PDB entry 1Q82 | X-ray diffraction, 2.98 A resolution | chains A and M of the 31 polymer chains in the assembly

== Chain A ==
Molecule: 23S ribosomal RNA
From: Haloarcula marismortui
Sequence (2922 nucleotides; numbered 2 to 2923; the number before each row is that of its first residue):
     2 UUGGCUACUAUGCCAGCUGGUGGAUUGCUCGGCUCAGGCGCUGAUGAAGG
    52 ACGUGCCAAGCUGCGAUAAGCCAUGGGGAGCCGCACGGAGGCGAAGAACC
   102 AUGGAUUUCCGAAUGAGAAUCUCUCUAACAAUUGCUUCGCGCAAUGAGGA
   152 ACCCCGAGAACUGAAACAUCUCAGUAUCGGGAGGAACAGAAAACGCAAUG
   202 UGAUGUCGUUAGUAACCGCGAGUGAACGCGAUACAGCCCAAACCGAAGCC
   252 CUCACGGGCAAUGUGGUGUCAGGGCUACCUCUCAUCAGCCGACCGUCUCG
   302 ACGAAGUCUCUUGGAACAGAGCGUGAUACAGGGUGACAACCCCGUACUCG
   352 AGACCAGUACGACGUGCGGUAGUGCCAGAGUAGCGGGGGUUGGAUAUCCC
   402 UCGCGAAUAACGCAGGCAUCGACUGCGAAGGCUAAACACAACCUGAGACC
   452 GAUAGUGAACAAGUAGUGUGAACGAACGCUGCAAAGUACCCUCAGAAGGG
   502 AGGCGAAAUAGAGCAUGAAAUCAGUUGGCGAUCGAGCGACAGGGCAUACA
   552 AGGUCCCUCGACGAAUGACCGACGCGCGAGCGUCCAGUAAGACUCACGGG
   602 AAGCCGAUGUUCUGUCGUACGUUUUGAAAAACGAGCCAGGGAGUGUGUCU
   652 GCAUGGCAAGUCUAACCGGAGUAUCCGGGGAGGCACAGGGAAACCGACAU
   702 GGCCGCAGGGCUUUGCCCGAGGGCCGCCGUCUUCAAGGGCGGGGAGCCAU
   752 GUGGACACGACCCGAAUCCGGACGAUCUACGCAUGGACAAGAUGAAGCGU
   802 GCCGAAAGGCACGUGGAAGUCUGUUAGAGUUGGUGUCCUACAAUACCCUC
   852 UCGUGAUCUAUGUGUAGGGGUGAAAGGCCCAUCGAGUCCGGCAACAGCUG
   902 GUUCCAAUCGAAACAUGUCGAAGCAUGACCUCCGCCGAGGUAGUCUGUGA
   952 GGUAGAGCGACCGAUUGGUGUGUCCGCCUCCGAGAGGAGUCGGCACACCU
  1002 GUCAAACUCCAAACUUACAGACGCCGUUUGACGCGGGGAUUCCGGUGCGC
  1052 GGGGUAAGCCUGUGUACCAGGAGGGGAACAACCCAGAGAUAGGUUAAGGU
  1102 CCCCAAGUGUGGAUUAAGUGUAAUCCUCUGAAGGUGGUCUCGAGCCCUAG
  1152 ACAGCCGGGAGGUGAGCUUAGAAGCAGCUACCCUCUAAGAAAAGCGUAAC
  1202 AGCUUACCGGCCGAGGUUUGAGGCGCCCAAAAUGAUCGGGACUCAAAUCC
  1252 ACCACCGAGACCUGUCCGUACCACUCAUACUGGUAAUCGAGUAGAUUGGC
  1302 GCUCUAAUUGGAUGGAAGUAGGGGUGAAAACUCCUAUGGACCGAUUAGUG
  1352 ACGAAAAUCCUGGCCAUAGUAGCAGCGAUAGUCGGGUGAGAACCCCGACG
  1402 GCCUAAUGGAUAAGGGUUCCUCAGCACUGCUGAUCAGCUGAGGGUUAGCC
  1452 GGUCCUAAGUCAUACCGCAACUCGACUAUGACGAAAUGGGAAACGGGUUA
  1502 AUAUUCCCGUGCCACUAUGCAGUGAAAGUUGACGCCCUGGGGUCGAUCAC
  1552 GCUGGGCAUUCGCCCAGUCGAACCGUCCAACUCCGUGGAAGCCGUAAUGG
  1602 CAGGAAGCGGACGAACGGCGGCAUAGGGAAACGUGAUUCAACCUGGGGCC
  1652 CAUGAAAAGACGAGCAUAGUGUCCGUACCGAGAACCGACACAGGUGUCCA
  1702 UGGCGGCGAAAGCCAAGGCCUGUCGGGAGCAACCAACGUUAGGGAAUUCG
  1752 GCAAGUUAGUCCCGUACCUUCGGAAGAAGGGAUGCCUGCUCCGGAACGGA
  1802 GCAGGUCGCAGUGACUCGGAAGCUCGGACUGUCUAGUAACAACAUAGGUG
  1852 ACCGCAAAUCCGCAAGGACUCGUACGGUCACUGAAUCCUGCCCAGUGCAG
  1902 GUAUCUGAACACCUCGUACAAGAGGACGAAGGACCUGUCAACGGCGGGGG
  1952 UAACUAUGACCCUCUUAAGGUAGCGUAGUACCUUGCCGCAUCAGUAGCGG
  2002 CUUGCAUGAAUGGAUUAACCAGAGCUUCACUGUCCCAACGUUGGGCCCGG
  2052 UGAACUGUACAUUCCAGUGCGGAGUCUGGAGACACCCAGGGGGAAGCGAA
  2102 GACCCUAUGGAGCUUUACUGCAGGCUGUCGCUGAGACGUGGUCGCCGAUG
  2152 UGCAGCAUAGGUAGGAGACACUACACAGGUACCCGCGCUAGCGGGCCACC
  2202 GAGUCAACAGUGAAAUACUACCCGUCGGUGACUGCGACUCUCACUCCGGG
  2252 AGGAGGACACCGAUAGCCGGGCAGUUUGACUGGGGCGGUACGCGCUCGAA
  2302 AAGAUAUCGAGCGCGCCCUAUGGCUAUCUCAGCCGGGACAGAGACCCGGC
  2352 GAAGAGUGCAAGAGCAAAAGAUAGCUUGACAGUGUUCUUCCCAACGAGGA
  2402 ACGCUGACGCGAAAGCGUGGUCUAGCGAACCAAUUAGCCUGCUUGAUGCG
  2452 GGCAAUUGAUGACAGAAAAGCUACCCUAGGGAUAACAGAGUCGUCACUCG
  2502 CAAGAGCACAUAUCGACCGAGUGGCUUGCUACCUCGAUGUCGGUUCCCUC
  2552 CAUCCUGCCCGUGCAGAAGCGGGCAAGGGUGAGGUUGUUCGCCUAUUAAA
  2602 GGAGGUCGUGAGCUGGGUUUAGACCGUCGUGAGACAGGUCGGCUGCUAUC
  2652 UACUGGGUGUGUAAUGGUGUCUGACAAGAACGACCGUAUAGUACGAGAGG
  2702 AACUACGGUUGGUGGCCACUGGUGUACCGGUUGUUCGAGAGAGCACGUGC
  2752 CGGGUAGCCACGCCACACGGGGUAAGAGCUGAACGCAUCUAAGCUCGAAA
  2802 CCCACUUGGAAAAGAGACACCGCCGAGGUCCCGCGUACAAGACGCGGUCG
  2852 AUAGACUCGGGGUGUGCGCGUCGAGGUAACGAGACGUUAAGCCCACGAGC
  2902 ACUAACAGACCAAAGCCAUCAU
Not modelled in the structure: 2-9, 126-127, 715, 971-998, 1560, 1952-1963, 2137-2236, 2339-2343, 2665-2666, 2915-2923
Bound ions: Mg2+ site 1 near G28 (its only coordinating residue here); Na+ site 1: C40, G41; Na+ site 2: G56, A59, G61; Na+ site 3 near U108 (its only coordinating residue here); Mg2+ site 2 near U115 (its only coordinating residue here); Na+ site 4: C141, G142; Na+ site 5 near U146 (its only coordinating residue here); Mg2+ site 3: C162, U2276; K+: C162, U163, U172; Mg2+ site 4: A165, A167, C168; Na+ site 6: A165, A166; Mg2+ site 5: A166, G219; 65 more Na+ sites not listed; 96 more Mg2+ sites not listed
Small-molecule neighbours: puromycin-5'-monophosphate (PPU): G2102, A2103, A2486, C2487, U2541, C2542, G2588, C2608, G2618, U2619, U2620
Reported in the primary citation:
  - binding site for CC-puromycin: G2588
  - catalytic residues: A2486 (proposed by the authors, not directly observed)

== Chain M ==
Molecule: 50S ribosomal protein L15P
From: Haloarcula marismortui
UniProt: P12737 (RL15_HALMA); residues 1-164 here = UniProt positions 1-164
Amino-acid sequence (164 residues; numbered 1 to 164; the number before each row is that of its first residue):
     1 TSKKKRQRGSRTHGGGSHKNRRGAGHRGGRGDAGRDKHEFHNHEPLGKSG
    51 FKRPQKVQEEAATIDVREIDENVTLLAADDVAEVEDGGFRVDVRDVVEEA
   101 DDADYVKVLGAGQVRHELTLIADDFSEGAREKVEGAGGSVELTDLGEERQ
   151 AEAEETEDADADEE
Not modelled in the structure: 84-88, 151-164
Bound ions: Na+ site 1: Gly14 (shared with A1296(A) of chain A); Na+ site 2: Ala33, Glu39

== Interface between chain A and chain M ==
Residue-residue contacts - 165 pairs, chain A then chain M:
  G164(A) - Arg30(M)  phosphate contact
  A165(A) - Gly29(M)  phosphate contact
  A165(A) - Arg30(M)  hydrogen bond to the phosphate
  A166(A) - Gly25(M)  hydrogen bond to the base
  A166(A) - Gly28(M)  base contact
  A166(A) - Gly29(M)  hydrogen bond to the base
  A166(A) - Gly34(M)  hydrogen bond to the phosphate
  A166(A) - His38(M)  base contact
  G196(A) - Lys56(M)  hydrogen bond to the sugar
  C197(A) - Lys56(M)  phosphate contact
  U214(A) - Gln55(M)  sugar contact
  A215(A) - Lys52(M)  salt bridge to the phosphate
  A215(A) - Gln55(M)  sugar contact
  A216(A) - Lys52(M)  salt bridge to the phosphate
  C220(A) - Lys48(M)  sugar contact
  G221(A) - Arg35(M)  phosphate contact
  G221(A) - Leu46(M)  phosphate contact
  G221(A) - Gly47(M)  hydrogen bond to the phosphate
  A222(A) - Asp32(M)  phosphate contact
  A222(A) - Arg35(M)  salt bridge to the phosphate
  G223(A) - Gly31(M)  phosphate contact
  G223(A) - Asp32(M)  hydrogen bond to the phosphate
  A226(A) - Gln55(M)  base contact
  G416(A) - Lys56(M)  hydrogen bond to the phosphate
  G417(A) - Lys56(M)  salt bridge to the phosphate
  U623(A) - Arg11(M)  hydrogen bond to the phosphate
  U624(A) - Arg11(M)  salt bridge to the phosphate
  U624(A) - His18(M)  salt bridge to the phosphate
  U624(A) - Lys19(M)  hydrogen bond to the phosphate
  U625(A) - Lys19(M)  salt bridge to the phosphate
  G644(A) - Lys4(M)  sugar contact
  G644(A) - Arg8(M)  salt bridge to the phosphate
  G644(A) - His13(M)  base contact
  G644(A) - Arg21(M)  hydrogen bond to the base
  U645(A) - Lys4(M)  salt bridge to the phosphate
  C687(A) - Glu99(M)  base contact
  A688(A) - Asp65(M)  hydrogen bond to the base
  A688(A) - Arg67(M)  salt bridge to the phosphate
  A688(A) - Ala111(M)  base contact
  A692(A) - Gly50(M)  sugar contact
  A692(A) - Phe51(M)  hydrogen bond to the sugar
  A693(A) - Phe51(M)  sugar contact
  A693(A) - Arg53(M)  phosphate contact
  A694(A) - Arg53(M)  salt bridge to the phosphate
  G697(A) - Thr63(M)  base contact
  G697(A) - Lys107(M)  salt bridge to the phosphate
  G697(A) - Leu109(M)  base contact
  G697(A) - Ser126(M)  phosphate contact
  G697(A) - Glu127(M)  hydrogen bond to the phosphate
  A698(A) - Leu109(M)  phosphate contact
  A698(A) - Gly110(M)  hydrogen bond to the phosphate
  A698(A) - Ser126(M)  hydrogen bond to the phosphate
  A698(A) - Gly128(M)  phosphate contact
  C699(A) - Gly110(M)  phosphate contact
  C699(A) - Ala111(M)  phosphate contact
  C699(A) - Gly112(M)  hydrogen bond to the phosphate
  C699(A) - Lys132(M)  salt bridge to the phosphate
  A700(A) - Asp70(M)  hydrogen bond to the base
  A700(A) - Glu71(M)  base contact
  A700(A) - Gly112(M)  phosphate contact
  A700(A) - Gln113(M)  hydrogen bond to the base
  A700(A) - Val114(M)  base contact
  A700(A) - Arg115(M)  hydrogen bond to the base
  U701(A) - Gln113(M)  hydrogen bond to the phosphate
  U701(A) - Arg115(M)  salt bridge to the phosphate
  G745(A) - Arg67(M)  base contact
  G745(A) - Glu71(M)  hydrogen bond to the base
  G754(A) - Lys3(M)  phosphate contact
  G754(A) - Lys4(M)  salt bridge to the phosphate
  G755(A) - Lys3(M)  salt bridge to the phosphate
  C757(A) - Arg27(M)  phosphate contact
  C757(A) - Gly31(M)  hydrogen bond to the phosphate
  A758(A) - Arg27(M)  salt bridge to the phosphate
  A758(A) - Arg30(M)  phosphate contact
  A758(A) - Gly31(M)  hydrogen bond to the phosphate
  C759(A) - Arg30(M)  salt bridge to the phosphate
  A761(A) - Arg30(M)  salt bridge to the phosphate
  C762(A) - Arg21(M)  hydrogen bond to the base
  C896(A) - Arg30(M)  hydrogen bond to the phosphate
  A897(A) - Gly23(M)  phosphate contact
  A897(A) - Ala24(M)  hydrogen bond to the phosphate
  A897(A) - Arg30(M)  salt bridge to the phosphate
  G898(A) - Arg22(M)  phosphate contact
  G898(A) - Gly23(M)  hydrogen bond to the phosphate
  G898(A) - Ala24(M)  hydrogen bond to the phosphate
  G898(A) - Gly25(M)  hydrogen bond to the phosphate
  G898(A) - His26(M)  phosphate contact
  C899(A) - Arg22(M)  salt bridge to the phosphate
  U900(A) - Lys19(M)  salt bridge to the phosphate
  U900(A) - Arg22(M)  salt bridge to the phosphate
  G901(A) - His18(M)  salt bridge to the phosphate
  G901(A) - Lys19(M)  phosphate contact
  G902(A) - Arg11(M)  salt bridge to the phosphate
  G902(A) - His18(M)  salt bridge to the phosphate
  U903(A) - Arg11(M)  salt bridge to the phosphate
  U903(A) - Thr12(M)  base contact
  U903(A) - His18(M)  base contact
  U904(A) - Gln7(M)  phosphate contact
  U904(A) - Arg8(M)  hydrogen bond to the base
  U904(A) - Gly9(M)  hydrogen bond to the phosphate
  U904(A) - Ser10(M)  hydrogen bond to the phosphate
  U904(A) - Arg11(M)  hydrogen bond to the phosphate
  C905(A) - Lys5(M)  hydrogen bond to the base
  C905(A) - Arg6(M)  base contact
  C905(A) - Arg8(M)  sugar contact
  C906(A) - Arg6(M)  base contact
  A907(A) - Arg6(M)  base contact
  G918(A) - His38(M)  hydrogen bond to the base
  G918(A) - Phe40(M)  sugar contact
  U919(A) - Lys37(M)  hydrogen bond to the phosphate
  U919(A) - His38(M)  base contact
  C920(A) - Lys37(M)  salt bridge to the phosphate
  G924(A) - Gly25(M)  hydrogen bond to the sugar
  G924(A) - His38(M)  base contact
  C925(A) - Gly25(M)  phosphate contact
  C925(A) - His26(M)  salt bridge to the phosphate
  C925(A) - Gly28(M)  sugar contact
  C925(A) - His38(M)  base contact
  C925(A) - Glu39(M)  hydrogen bond to the sugar
  A926(A) - His38(M)  sugar contact
  A926(A) - Glu39(M)  sugar contact
  A926(A) - His41(M)  hydrogen bond to the base
  U927(A) - His41(M)  sugar contact
  G1039(A) - Lys3(M)  sugar contact
  U1041(A) - Gly16(M)  phosphate contact
  U1042(A) - Ser17(M)  hydrogen bond to the phosphate
  U1042(A) - Asn20(M)  hydrogen bond to the phosphate
  A1294(A) - Gly16(M)  phosphate contact
  G1295(A) - Thr12(M)  hydrogen bond to the phosphate
  G1295(A) - Gly14(M)  hydrogen bond to the phosphate
  G1295(A) - Gly15(M)  hydrogen bond to the phosphate
  G1295(A) - Gly16(M)  hydrogen bond to the phosphate
  A1296(A) - Lys3(M)  salt bridge to the phosphate
  U1297(A) - Lys3(M)  salt bridge to the phosphate
  U1298(A) - Arg6(M)  hydrogen bond to the base
  G1299(A) - Arg6(M)  hydrogen bond to the base
  G1300(A) - Thr1(M)  hydrogen bond to the base
  C1301(A) - Lys5(M)  base contact
  G1302(A) - Lys5(M)  hydrogen bond to the base
  C1353(A) - Lys5(M)  hydrogen bond to the base
  G1354(A) - Lys5(M)  hydrogen bond to the base
  G1354(A) - Arg8(M)  salt bridge to the phosphate
  C2396(A) - Phe40(M)  sugar contact
  A2430(A) - Leu46(M)  sugar contact
  A2430(A) - Gly47(M)  hydrogen bond to the sugar
  C2431(A) - Gly47(M)  phosphate contact
  C2431(A) - Lys48(M)  hydrogen bond to the phosphate
  C2432(A) - Lys48(M)  salt bridge to the phosphate
  U2441(A) - Phe51(M)  sugar contact
  U2441(A) - Arg53(M)  hydrogen bond to the phosphate
  G2442(A) - Arg53(M)  salt bridge to the phosphate
  G2442(A) - Pro54(M)  sugar contact
  G2442(A) - Val57(M)  phosphate contact
  C2443(A) - Pro54(M)  base contact
  C2443(A) - Lys56(M)  hydrogen bond to the phosphate
  C2443(A) - Val57(M)  sugar contact
  U2444(A) - Lys56(M)  salt bridge to the phosphate
  G2452(A) - Phe51(M)  base contact
  G2453(A) - Gly50(M)  hydrogen bond to the phosphate
  G2453(A) - Phe51(M)  sugar contact
  C2454(A) - Ser49(M)  phosphate contact
  C2454(A) - Gly50(M)  hydrogen bond to the phosphate
  A2465(A) - Phe40(M)  base contact
  G2466(A) - Lys37(M)  salt bridge to the phosphate
  A2467(A) - Lys37(M)  salt bridge to the phosphate
Interface residues without a listed pair, chain A (90 interface residues in all): C696, U753, A1040, C2440, A2483
Interface residues without a listed pair, chain M (74 interface residues in all): Ser2, Ala33, Asp36, Asn42, Phe125, Ala129

== Summary ==
90 residues of chain A and 74 residues of chain M are in contact; the contacts include 58 hydrogen bonds and
37 salt bridges. Polar contacts include A166(A)-Gly25(M), A166(A)-Gly29(M) and G644(A)-Arg21(M). Chain A binds
puromycin-5'-monophosphate. C40(A) and G41(A) coordinate Na+ site 1. From the paper: the catalytic residue
A2486(A); a binding site for CC-puromycin at G2588(A).
Chain A is 23S ribosomal RNA and chain M is 50S ribosomal protein L15P, both from Haloarcula marismortui; the
structure, Crystal Structure of CC-Puromycin bound to the A-site of the 50S ribosomal subunit, was determined
by X-ray diffraction together with 1Q7Y, 1Q81, 1Q86 and 1M90 from the same study.
